7JG2 - chains E and J of the 6 polymer chains in the assembly; structure by electron microscopy, 3.30 A resolution.

Chain E:
Name: Polymeric immunoglobulin receptor
Organism: Mus musculus
Reference sequence: O70570 (PIGR_MOUSE); residues 1-549 here correspond to UniProt positions 19-567 (UniProt number = residue number + 18)
Sequence (549 residues; row label = number of the first residue in the row):
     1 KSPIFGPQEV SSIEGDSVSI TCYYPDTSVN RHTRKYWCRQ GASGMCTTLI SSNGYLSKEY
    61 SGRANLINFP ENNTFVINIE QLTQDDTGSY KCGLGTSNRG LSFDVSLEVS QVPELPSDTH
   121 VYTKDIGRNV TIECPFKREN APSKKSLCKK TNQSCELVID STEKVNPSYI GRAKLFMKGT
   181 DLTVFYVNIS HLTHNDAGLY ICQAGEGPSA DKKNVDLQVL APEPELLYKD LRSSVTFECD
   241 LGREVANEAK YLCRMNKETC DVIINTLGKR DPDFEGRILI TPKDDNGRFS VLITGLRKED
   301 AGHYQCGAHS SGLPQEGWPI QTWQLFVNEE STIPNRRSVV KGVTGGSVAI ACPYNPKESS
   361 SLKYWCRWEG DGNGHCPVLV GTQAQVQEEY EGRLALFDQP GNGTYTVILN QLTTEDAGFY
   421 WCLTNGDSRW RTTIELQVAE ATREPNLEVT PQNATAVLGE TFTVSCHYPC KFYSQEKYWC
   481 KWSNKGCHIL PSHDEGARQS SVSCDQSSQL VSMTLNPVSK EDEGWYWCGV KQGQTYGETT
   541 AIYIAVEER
Unresolved in the structure: 1, 497-508, 549
Disulfides: C22-C92, C38-C46, C134-C202, C239-C306, C253-C260, C352-C422, C366-C376, C466-C528
Glycans and other covalent adducts: N-acetylglucosamine (NAG) linked to N72, N129, N188
Curated features (UniProtKB/Swiss-Prot):
  - glycosylation (N-linked (GlcNAc...) asparagine): N72, N129, N152, N188, N402, N453

Chain J:
Name: Immunoglobulin J chain
Organism: Mus musculus
Reference sequence: P01592 (IGJ_MOUSE); residues 1-137 here correspond to UniProt positions 23-159 (UniProt number = residue number + 22)
Sequence (137 residues; row label = number of the first residue in the row):
     1 DDEATILADN KCMCTRVTSR IIPSTEDPNE DIVERNIRIV VPLNNRENIS DPTSPLRRNF
    61 VYHLSDVCKK CDPVEVELED QVVTATQSNI CNEDDGVPET CYMYDRNKCY TTMVPLRYHG
   121 ETKMVQAALT PDSCYPD
Unresolved in the structure: 1-2, 94-96
Disulfides: C12-C101, C71-C91, C109-C134
Glycans and other covalent adducts: N-acetylglucosamine (NAG) linked to N48
Curated features (UniProtKB/Swiss-Prot):
  - glycosylation: N48 (N-linked (GlcNAc...) (complex) asparagine)

Interface between chain E and chain J:
Pairs across the interface (17):
  S28(E) with D137(J)
  V29(E) with R106(J); D132(J); S133(J)
  N30(E) with R106(J), hydrogen bond
  R31(E) with D137(J), salt bridge
  H32(E) with Y135(J); D137(J), salt bridge
  T33(E) with D132(J), hydrogen bond
  L101(E) with R106(J)
  R337(E) with E75(J); E77(J), salt bridge; V82(J)
  K341(E) with E77(J), salt bridge; E79(J), salt bridge
  R443(E) with E79(J), hydrogen bond (side chain-backbone)
  K471(E) with Q81(J)
Also at the interface, not in a pair above, chain E (12 interface residues in all): T27
Also at the interface, not in a pair above, chain J (12 interface residues in all): D80, N107
From the paper, about this interface:
  - residue pairs: N30(E)-R106(J), R31(E)-D137(J) (hydrogen bond), H32(E)-D137(J)

Summary:
The chain E/chain J interface involves 12 residues from each chain, with 3 hydrogen bonds and 5 salt bridges.
Polar contacts include R31(E)-D137(J), H32(E)-D137(J) and R337(E)-E77(J). The paper describes contacts between
N30(E) and R106(J) and H32(E) and D137(J); a hydrogen bond between R31(E) and D137(J).
Chain E is Polymeric immunoglobulin receptor and chain J is Immunoglobulin J chain, both from Mus musculus;
the structure, Secretory Immunoglobin A (SIgA), was determined by electron microscopy together with 7JG1 from
the same study.
